7ZT7 - chains A and D of the 4 polymer chains in the assembly; structure by X-ray diffraction, 1.84 A resolution.

# Chain A
Molecule: Major histocompatibility complex class I-related gene protein
Organism: Homo sapiens
Reference sequence: Q95460 (HMR1_HUMAN); residues 1-270 here correspond to UniProt positions 23-292 (UniProt number = residue number + 22)
Chain sequence (290 residues; numbered 0 to 289; the number before each row is that of its first residue; numbering starts at 0):
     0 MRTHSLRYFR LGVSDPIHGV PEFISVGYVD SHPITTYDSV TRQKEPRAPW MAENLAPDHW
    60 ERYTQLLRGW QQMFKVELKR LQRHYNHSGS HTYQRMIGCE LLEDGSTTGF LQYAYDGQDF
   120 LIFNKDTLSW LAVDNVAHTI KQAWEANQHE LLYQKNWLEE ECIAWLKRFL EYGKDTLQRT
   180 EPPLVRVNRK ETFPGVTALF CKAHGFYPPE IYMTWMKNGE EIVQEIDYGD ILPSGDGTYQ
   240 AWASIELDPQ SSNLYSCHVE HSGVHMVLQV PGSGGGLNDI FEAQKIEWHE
Unresolved in the structure: 218-219, 249-250, 271-289
Construct notes: initiating methionine (0); conflict Ser261 (Cys283 in Q95460); expression tag (271-289)
UniProt features mapped onto this chain:
  - binding site (5-(2-oxoethylideneamino)-6-(D-ribitylamino)uracil): Arg9, Ser24, Lys43, Arg94, Tyr152, Gln153
  - binding site (5-(2-oxopropylideneamino)-6-(D-ribitylamino)uracil): Arg9, Ser24, Lys43, Arg94, Tyr152, Gln153
  - binding site (7-hydroxy-6-methyl-8-(1-D-ribityl)lumazine): Arg9, Ser24, Lys43, Arg94, Tyr152, Gln153
  - binding site (8-(9H-purin-6-yl)-2-oxa-8-azabicyclo[3.3.1]nona-3,6-diene-4,6-dicarbaldehyde): Arg9, Lys43, His58, Arg94
  - binding site (2-amino-4-oxopteridine-6-carbaldehyde): Lys43
  - binding site (pyridoxal): Lys43
  - glycosylation: Asn85 (N-linked (GlcNAc...) asparagine)
Cystine bridges: Cys98-Cys161, Cys200-Cys256
Covalently attached groups: 2-hydroxy-5-methylbenzoic acid (54G) linked to Lys43
Small-molecule neighbours: 2-hydroxy-5-methylbenzoic acid (54G): Tyr7, Phe8, Arg9, Ser24, Thr34, Tyr62, Leu66, Trp69, Arg94, Ile96, Trp156
Reported in the primary citation:
  - mutagenesis - E76Q/E149Q (KD = 0.6 uM): unchanged binding to AF7 TCR
  - mutagenesis - E76Q/E149Q: decreased binding to E8 TRBV6-1 TCR

# Chain D
Molecule: TCR alpha
Organism: Homo sapiens
Chain sequence (205 residues; numbered 1 to 205; the number before each row is that of its first residue):
     1 MAGQNIDQPT EMTATEGAIV QINCTYQTSG FNGLFWYQQH AGEAPTFLSY NVLDGLEEKG
    61 RFSSFLSRSK GYSYLLLKEL QMKDSASYLC AFLDSNYQLI WGAGTKLIIK PDIQNPDPAV
   121 YQLRDSKSSD KSVCLFTDFD SQTNVSQSKD SDVYITDKCV LDMRSMDFKS NSAVAWSNKS
   181 DFACANAFNN SIIPEDTFFP SPESS
Unresolved in the structure: 1-2, 128-130, 190-205
Cystine bridges: Cys24-Cys90, Cys134-Cys184

# Chain A / chain D interface
Pairs across the interface - 26 pairs, chain A then chain D:
  Arg61(A) - Asn96(D)  hydrogen bond (side chain-backbone)
  Arg61(A) - Tyr97(D)  hydrogen bond (side chain-backbone)
  Arg61(A) - Gln98(D)  hydrogen bond
  Tyr62(A) - Ser95(D)  hydrogen bond (side chain-backbone)
  Tyr62(A) - Asn96(D)  hydrogen bond
  Leu65(A) - Asn96(D)
  His148(A) - Tyr50(D)  hydrogen bond (side chain-backbone)
  His148(A) - Glu57(D)  salt bridge
  Leu151(A) - Val52(D)
  Leu151(A) - Glu57(D)
  Tyr152(A) - Asn32(D)
  Tyr152(A) - Tyr50(D)
  Tyr152(A) - Val52(D)
  Tyr152(A) - Tyr97(D)  hydrogen bond
  Asn155(A) - Phe31(D)  hydrogen bond (side chain-backbone)
  Asn155(A) - Val52(D)
  Asn155(A) - Leu53(D)
  Asn155(A) - Arg68(D)  hydrogen bond
  Trp156(A) - Asn32(D)
  Trp156(A) - Tyr97(D)  hydrogen bond
  Glu160(A) - Gly30(D)
  Glu160(A) - Phe31(D)  hydrogen bond (side chain-backbone)
  Glu160(A) - Asn32(D)
  Glu160(A) - Ser95(D)  hydrogen bond
  Trp164(A) - Ser95(D)
  Trp164(A) - Asn96(D)
Interface residues without a listed pair, chain A (13 interface residues in all): Trp69, Lys154, Glu159
Interface residues without a listed pair, chain D (13 interface residues in all): Phe47

# In short
Chain A and chain D each contribute 13 residues to their interface, with 12 hydrogen bonds and 1 salt bridge.
Polar pairs include His148(A)-Glu57(D), Arg61(A)-Asn96(D) and Arg61(A)-Tyr97(D). 2-hydroxy-5-methylbenzoic
acid is covalently linked to Lys43(A). From the paper: E76Q/E149Q of chain A reduce binding to E8 TRBV6-1 TCR;
E76Q/E149Q of chain A leave binding to AF7 TCR unchanged.
Here chain A is Major histocompatibility complex class I-related gene protein and chain D is TCR alpha, both
from Homo sapiens. Entry 7ZT7 (Structure of E8 TCR in complex in human MR1 bound to 5FSA) was determined by
X-ray diffraction together with 7ZT2, 7ZT3, 7ZT4, 7ZT5, 7ZT8 and 7ZT9 from the same study.
